Entry 6TE4 (X-ray diffraction, 2.29 A resolution); this record covers chains A and C.

# Chain A
Name: Tse8
From: Pseudomonas aeruginosa PAO1
UniProtKB: Q9HWL8 (Q9HWL8_PSEAE); residues 1-569 here = UniProt positions 1-569
Amino-acid sequence (595 residues; row label = number of the first residue in the row; numbers below 1 keep their minus sign (Met-25 is residue -25)):
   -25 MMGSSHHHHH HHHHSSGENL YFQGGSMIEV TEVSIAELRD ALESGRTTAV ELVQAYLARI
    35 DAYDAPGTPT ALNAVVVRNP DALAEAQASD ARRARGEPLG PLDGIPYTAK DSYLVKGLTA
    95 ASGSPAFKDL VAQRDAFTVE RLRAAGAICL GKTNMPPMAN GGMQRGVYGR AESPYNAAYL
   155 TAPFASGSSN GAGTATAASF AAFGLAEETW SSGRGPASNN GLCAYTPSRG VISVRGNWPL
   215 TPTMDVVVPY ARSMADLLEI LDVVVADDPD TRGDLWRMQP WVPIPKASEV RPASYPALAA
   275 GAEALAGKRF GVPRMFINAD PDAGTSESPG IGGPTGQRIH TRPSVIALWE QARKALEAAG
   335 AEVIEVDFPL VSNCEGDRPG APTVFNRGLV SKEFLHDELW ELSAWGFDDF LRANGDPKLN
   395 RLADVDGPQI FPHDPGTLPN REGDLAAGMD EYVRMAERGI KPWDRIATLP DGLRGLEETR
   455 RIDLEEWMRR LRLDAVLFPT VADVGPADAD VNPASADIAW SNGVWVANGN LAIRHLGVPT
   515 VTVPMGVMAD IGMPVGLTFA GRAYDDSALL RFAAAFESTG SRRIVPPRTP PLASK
Not modelled in the structure: -25 to 2, 567-569
Construct notes: initiating methionine (-25); expression tag (-24 to 0)

# Chain C
Name: Pro-Pro-Leu-Ala-Ser-Lys
From: Escherichia coli BL21(DE3)
Amino-acid sequence (6 residues; numbered 564 to 569; the number before each row is that of its first residue):
   564 PPLASK

# How chain A and chain C interact
Pairs across the interface - 26 pairs, chain A then chain C:
  Asn134(A) - Pro565(C)
  Asn134(A) - Leu566(C)
  Gly135(A) - Pro565(C)
  Ala159(A) - Pro564(C)
  Ser160(A) - Pro564(C)
  Thr183(A) - Pro565(C)
  Trp184(A) - Pro564(C)
  Trp184(A) - Pro565(C)
  Trp184(A) - Ala567(C)  hydrogen bond (side chain-backbone)
  Trp184(A) - Lys569(C)
  Leu214(A) - Pro565(C)
  Leu214(A) - Leu566(C)
  Thr215(A) - Pro565(C)
  Thr215(A) - Leu566(C)
  Thr215(A) - Ala567(C)  hydrogen bond (side chain-backbone)
  Met218(A) - Ala567(C)
  Phe359(A) - Ser568(C)
  Leu369(A) - Ser568(C)
  Glu372(A) - Ala567(C)
  Leu373(A) - Ala567(C)  hydrophobic
  Leu373(A) - Ser568(C)
  Ser377(A) - Leu566(C)
  Glu416(A) - Pro564(C)
  Tyr426(A) - Leu566(C)
  Trp499(A) - Pro564(C)  hydrophobic
  Leu505(A) - Ser568(C)
Other interface residues (no listed pair), chain A (21 interface residues in all): Ala133, Ile305, Trp494

# Overview
The interface between chain A and chain C involves 21 residues on one side and 6 on the other; the contacts
include 2 hydrogen bonds. Among the polar pairs are Trp184(A)-Ala567(C) and Thr215(A)-Ala567(C).
Here chain A is Tse8 (Pseudomonas aeruginosa PAO1) and chain C is Pro-Pro-Leu-Ala-Ser-Lys (Escherichia coli
BL21(DE3)). Entry 6TE4 (Structural insights into Pseudomonas aeruginosa Type six secretion system exported
effector 8: Tse8 in complex with ...) was determined by X-ray diffraction together with 6YHV from the same
study.
